PDB entry 8UMI | electron microscopy, 3.70 A resolution | chains 7 and N of the 30 polymer chains in the assembly

== Chain 7 ==
Name: General transcription and DNA repair factor IIH helicase subunit XPB
Source organism: Saccharomyces cerevisiae
Notes: EC 3.6.4.12
UniProtKB: Q00578 (RAD25_YEAST); numbering as in UniProt (aligned over 1-843)
Sequence (843 residues; each row starts with the number of its first residue):
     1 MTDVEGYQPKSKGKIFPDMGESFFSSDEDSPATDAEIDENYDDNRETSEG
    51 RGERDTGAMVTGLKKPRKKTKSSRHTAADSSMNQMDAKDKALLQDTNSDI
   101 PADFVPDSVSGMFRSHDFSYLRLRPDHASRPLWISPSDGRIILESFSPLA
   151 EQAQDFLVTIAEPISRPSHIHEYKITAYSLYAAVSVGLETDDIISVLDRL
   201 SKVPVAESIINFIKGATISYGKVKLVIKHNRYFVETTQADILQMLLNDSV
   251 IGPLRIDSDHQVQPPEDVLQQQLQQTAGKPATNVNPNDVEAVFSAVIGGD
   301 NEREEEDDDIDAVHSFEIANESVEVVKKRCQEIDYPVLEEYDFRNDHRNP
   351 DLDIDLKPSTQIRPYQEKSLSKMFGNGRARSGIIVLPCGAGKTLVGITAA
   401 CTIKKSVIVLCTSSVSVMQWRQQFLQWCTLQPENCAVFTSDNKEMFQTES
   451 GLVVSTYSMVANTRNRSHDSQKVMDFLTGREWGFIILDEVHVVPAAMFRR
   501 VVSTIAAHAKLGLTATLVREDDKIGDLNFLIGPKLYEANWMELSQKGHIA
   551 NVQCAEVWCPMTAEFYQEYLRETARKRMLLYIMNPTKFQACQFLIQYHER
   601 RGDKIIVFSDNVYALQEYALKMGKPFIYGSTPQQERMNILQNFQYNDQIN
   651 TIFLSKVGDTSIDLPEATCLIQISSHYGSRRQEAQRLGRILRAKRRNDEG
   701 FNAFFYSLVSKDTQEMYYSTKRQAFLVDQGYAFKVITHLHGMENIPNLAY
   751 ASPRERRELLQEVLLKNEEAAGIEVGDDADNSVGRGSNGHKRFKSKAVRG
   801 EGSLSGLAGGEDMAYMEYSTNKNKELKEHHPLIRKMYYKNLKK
Not modelled in the structure: 1-99, 253-312, 768-843
UniProt features mapped onto this chain:
  - motif: Lys64 to His75 (Nuclear localization signal), Asp488 to His491 (DEAH box)
  - binding site (ATP): Leu386 to Thr393
  - modified residue: Ser752 (Phosphoserine)
Bound ions: Mg2+ near Ser655 (its only coordinating residue here)

== Chain N ==
Molecule: 64-nt DNA strand
Sequence (64 nucleotides; row label = number of the first residue in the row; numbers below 1 keep their minus sign (DG-9 is residue -9)):
    -9 GGTGAAAACATATAAAAAGGGCTCTACATTCATTTTTTCATCGATGAGTA
    41 CTTTACTTGTTATC

== Chain 7 / chain N interface ==
Pairs across the interface (9; chain 7 residue first):
  Arg464(7) - DT43(N)  hydrogen bond to the base
  Arg464(7) - DT44(N)  hydrogen bond to the sugar
  Thr573(7) - DT50(N)  phosphate contact
  Ala574(7) - DG49(N)  phosphate contact
  Arg575(7) - DT48(N)  base contact
  Arg575(7) - DG49(N)  hydrogen bond to the base
  Gln634(7) - DT39(N)  base contact
  His676(7) - DT48(N)  salt bridge to the phosphate
  Tyr677(7) - DT48(N)  sugar contact
Other interface residues (no listed pair), chain 7 (8 interface residues in all): Asn465
Other interface residues (no listed pair), chain N (8 interface residues in all): DA45, DT47

== In short ==
Chain 7 and chain N each contribute 8 residues to their interface; the contacts include 3 hydrogen bonds and 1
salt bridge. Polar pairs include Arg464(7)-DT43(N), Arg575(7)-DG49(N) and Arg464(7)-DT44(N). UniProt lists 8
ATP-binding residues on chain 7.
Here chain 7 is General transcription and DNA repair factor IIH helicase subunit XPB (Saccharomyces
cerevisiae) and chain N is a 64-nt DNA strand. Entry 8UMI (consensus map of PICdeltaTFIIK form1) was
determined by electron microscopy.
